5AHU - chains A and B of the 4 polymer chains in the assembly; structure by X-ray diffraction, 2.69 A resolution.

== Chain A ==
Molecule: Farnesyl pyrophosphate synthase, putative
Organism: Trypanosoma brucei
Notes: EC 2.5.1.10
UniProtKB: C9ZSP7 (C9ZSP7_TRYB9); residues 1-63 here = UniProt positions 1-63
Chain sequence (63 residues; each row starts with the number of its first residue):
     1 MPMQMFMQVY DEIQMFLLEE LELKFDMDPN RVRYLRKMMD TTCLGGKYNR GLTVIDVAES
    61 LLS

== Chain B ==
Molecule: Farnesyl pyrophosphate synthase
Organism: Trypanosoma brucei
UniProtKB: Q86C09 (Q86C09_9TRYP); numbering as in UniProt (aligned over 74-367)
Chain sequence (294 residues; each row starts with the number of its first residue):
    74 DGARRKRVLH DACVCGWMIE FLQAHYLVED DIMDNSVTRR GKPCWYRHPD VTVQCAINDG
   134 LLLKSWTHMM AMHFFADRPF LQDLLCRFNR VDYTTAVGQL YDVTSMFDSN KLDPDVSQPT
   194 TTDFAEFTLS NYKRIVKYKT AYYTYLLPLV MGLIVSEALP TVDMGVTEEL AMLMGEYFQV
   254 QDDVMDCFTP PERLGKVGTD IQDAKCSWLA VTFLAKASSA QVAEFKANYG SGDSEKVATV
   314 RRLYEEADLQ GDYVAYEAAV AEQVKELIEK LRLCSPGFAA SVETLWGKTY KRQK
Metal / ion sites: Mg2+ site 1: D103, D107 (together with G76); Mg2+ site 2: D255 (together with G76)
Ligand contacts: G76 ([2-(1-heptyl-1H-imidazol-3-ium-3-yl)ethane-1,1-diyl]bis(phosphonate)): H98, Y99, L100, D103, D104, M106, D107, R112, T168, A169, Q172, D175, K212, T213, Y216, Q252, D255, K269, D273

== Chain A / chain B interface ==
Residue-residue contacts (78; chain A residue first):
  M5(A) - L82(B)  hydrophobic
  M5(A) - C86(B)  hydrophobic
  F6(A) - C86(B)
  F6(A) - G89(B)
  F6(A) - W90(B)  hydrogen bond (backbone-side chain)
  V9(A) - H83(B)
  V9(A) - C86(B)  hydrophobic
  Y10(A) - W90(B)
  E12(A) - H83(B)  salt bridge
  E12(A) - F147(B)
  I13(A) - W90(B)
  I13(A) - F147(B)  hydrophobic
  F16(A) - M142(B)
  F16(A) - H146(B)
  L17(A) - W139(B)  hydrophobic
  E20(A) - M142(B)
  Y34(A) - W118(B)
  Y34(A) - V124(B)
  Y34(A) - C128(B)  hydrogen bond
  Y34(A) - D132(B)  hydrogen bond
  L35(A) - L135(B)  hydrophobic
  M38(A) - W118(B)  hydrophobic
  M38(A) - D132(B)
  M38(A) - L136(B)  hydrophobic
  M38(A) - W139(B)  hydrophobic
  M39(A) - F94(B)  hydrophobic
  M39(A) - W139(B)  hydrophobic
  T41(A) - R113(B)
  T41(A) - W118(B)
  T41(A) - H121(B)
  T42(A) - A97(B)
  T42(A) - V101(B)
  T42(A) - R113(B)  hydrogen bond (backbone-side chain)
  T42(A) - L136(B)
  C43(A) - F94(B)  hydrophobic
  C43(A) - A97(B)  hydrophobic
  C43(A) - R113(B)
  C43(A) - L136(B)  hydrophobic
  L44(A) - W90(B)  hydrophobic
  L44(A) - R113(B)  hydrogen bond (backbone-side chain)
  G45(A) - R113(B)
  G46(A) - R113(B)
  Y48(A) - E93(B)
  N49(A) - E93(B)
  N49(A) - K361(B)
  R50(A) - I92(B)
  R50(A) - E93(B)  hydrogen bond (backbone-side chain)
  R50(A) - Q96(B)
  R50(A) - Y216(B)  hydrogen bond
  R50(A) - T217(B)  hydrogen bond
  R50(A) - P221(B)
  G51(A) - G89(B)
  G51(A) - E93(B)  hydrogen bond (backbone-side chain)
  T53(A) - P221(B)
  T53(A) - L222(B)
  T53(A) - L358(B)
  V54(A) - A85(B)
  V54(A) - C88(B)  hydrophobic
  V54(A) - I92(B)  hydrophobic
  V54(A) - P221(B)
  V54(A) - G225(B)
  I55(A) - A85(B)  hydrophobic
  I55(A) - C86(B)  hydrophobic
  D56(A) - S354(B)
  V57(A) - L222(B)  hydrophobic
  V57(A) - G225(B)
  V57(A) - L226(B)
  V57(A) - F351(B)  hydrophobic
  V57(A) - S354(B)
  A58(A) - V81(B)  hydrophobic
  A58(A) - A85(B)  hydrophobic
  A58(A) - S229(B)  hydrogen bond (backbone-side chain)
  S60(A) - G350(B)
  S60(A) - S354(B)
  L61(A) - L226(B)  hydrophobic
  L61(A) - S229(B)
  L62(A) - R78(B)
  L62(A) - L82(B)  hydrophobic
Other interface residues (no listed pair), chain A (38 interface residues in all): M7, L21, K37, K47, L52, E59
Other interface residues (no listed pair), chain B (49 interface residues in all): V87, K115, D123, M143, M224, V228, A231, F251, T357, K367

== Overview ==
38 residues of chain A face 49 of chain B across their interface; the contacts include 10 hydrogen bonds and 1
salt bridge. Polar pairs include E12(A)-H83(B), F6(A)-W90(B) and Y34(A)-C128(B). Ligands of chain B: compound
G76.
Here chain A is Farnesyl pyrophosphate synthase, putative and chain B is Farnesyl pyrophosphate synthase, both
from Trypanosoma brucei. Entry 5AHU (T. Brucei Farnesyl Diphosphate Synthase Complexed with Bisphosphonate
BPH-1326) was determined by X-ray diffraction, deposited together with 5AEL and 5AFX.
